PDB entry 1L45 | X-ray diffraction, 1.70 A resolution | chain A

[Chain A]
Protein: T4 lysozyme
Organism: Enterobacteria phage T4
Notes: EC 3.2.1.17
UniProt: P00720 (LYS_BPT4); numbering as in UniProt (aligned over 1-164)
Chain sequence (164 residues; numbered 1 to 164; the number before each row is that of its first residue):
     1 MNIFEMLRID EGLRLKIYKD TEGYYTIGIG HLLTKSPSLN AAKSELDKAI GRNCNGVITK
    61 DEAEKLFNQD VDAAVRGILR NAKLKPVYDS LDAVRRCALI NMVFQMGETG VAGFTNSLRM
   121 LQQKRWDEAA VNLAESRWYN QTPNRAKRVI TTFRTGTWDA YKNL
Sequence notes: engineered mutation Glu135 (Lys in P00720)
UniProt features mapped onto this chain:
  - active site (Proton donor/acceptor): Glu11, Asp20
  - binding site (substrate): Leu32, Phe104, Ser117, Asn132
  - mutagenesis: Glu11 (E11A/F/H/M/N: Complete loss of enzymatic activity; E11N: Loss of 84% of enzymatic activity; E11Q: Complete loss of activity), Asp20 (D20A/N/S/T: Complete loss of enzymatic activity; D20C: Nearly no effet on specific enzymatic activity; D20E/Q: Loss of 99% of enzymatic activity), Thr26 (T26E: Complete loss of activity at neutral pH; covalently bound substrate; T26H: Facilitates transglycosylation more effectively than hydrolysis; covalently bound substrate), Gly30 (G30A: Almost complete loss of enzymatic activity; G30F: Almost complete loss of enzymatic activity. The enzyme is destabilized by 1.5 kcal/mol), Ser117 (S117F: 10-fold decrease in enzymatic activity; S117I: 500-fold decrease in enzymatic activity; S117V: 50-fold decrease in enzymatic activity), Asn132 (N132I: 5-fold decrease in enzymatic activity; N132M/F: 2-fold decrease in enzymatic activity)

[In short]
Curated annotation (UniProt) lists active-site residues Glu11 and Asp20, 4 substrate-binding residues and 6
mutagenesis sites.
Chain A is T4 lysozyme (Enterobacteria phage T4); the structure, Cumulative site-directed charge-change
replacements in bacteriophage T4 lysozyme suggest that long-range electrostatic interactions contribute little
to ..., was determined by X-ray diffraction, deposited together with 1L42, 1L43, 1L44, 1L46 and 1L47.
